9H3D - chains A and F of the 6 polymer chains in the assembly; structure by X-ray diffraction, 1.92 A resolution.

# Chain A
Protein: DUF4183 domain-containing protein
UniProt: A0A643M7W3 (A0A643M7W3_BACTU); residues 2-22 here correspond to UniProt positions 14-34 (UniProt number = residue number + 12)
Amino-acid sequence (21 residues; each row starts with the number of its first residue):
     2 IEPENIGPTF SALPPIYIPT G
Unresolved in the structure: 21-22

# Chain F
Protein: Exosporium protein ExsF
Organism: Bacillus thuringiensis
UniProt: A0AAP5G885 (A0AAP5G885_9BACI); residue numbers follow UniProt; this construct covers 20-167
Amino-acid sequence (155 residues; each row starts with the number of its first residue):
    13 MHHHHHHTLP AFGFAFNASA PQFASLFTPL LLPSVSPNPN IPVPVINDTV SVGDGIRILR
    73 AGIYQISYTL TISLDNSPVA PEAGRFFLSL GTPANIIPGS GTAVRSNVIG TGEVDVSSGV
   133 ILINLNPGDL IQIVPVQLIG TVDIRAAALT VAQIS
Unresolved in the structure: 13-20
Sequence notes: initiating methionine (13); expression tag (14-19)

# Interface between chain A and chain F
Residue-residue contacts - 16 pairs, chain A then chain F:
  Asn6(A) with Ala30(F)
  Ile7(A) with Ala30(F)
  Gly8(A) with Ala30(F), hydrogen bond (backbone-backbone)
  Pro9(A) with Thr83(F); Arg157(F); Ala158(F), hydrophobic
  Thr10(A) with Glu125(F); Arg157(F), hydrogen bond (backbone-side chain)
  Phe11(A) with Glu125(F); Arg157(F)
  Ser12(A) with Ser85(F), hydrogen bond; Asp87(F), hydrogen bond; Asn88(F); Glu125(F), hydrogen bond (backbone-side chain); Asp155(F); Arg157(F)
Other interface residues (no listed pair), chain A (8 interface residues in all): Ala13

# Overview
Chain A and chain F form an interface of 8 and 9 residues respectively, with 5 hydrogen bonds. Among the polar
pairs are Thr10(A)-Arg157(F), Ser12(A)-Ser85(F) and Ser12(A)-Asp87(F).
Chain A is DUF4183 domain-containing protein and chain F is Exosporium protein ExsF (Bacillus thuringiensis);
the structure, F-ENA exosporium anchoring complex between ExsF and a peptide derived from the N-terminus of
F-Anchor, was determined by X-ray diffraction, deposited together with 9H38 and 9I0Y.
